7AFI - chains A and O of the 13 polymer chains in the assembly; structure by electron microscopy, 3.53 A resolution.

Chain A:
Molecule: 16SrRNA
Source organism: Escherichia coli
Sequence (1541 nucleotides; row label = number of the first residue in the row; note: 1 number in that range is skipped by the numbering (no residue carries it; nothing is unmodelled there)):
     1 AAAUUGAAGAGUUUGAUCAUGGCUCAGAUUGAACGCUGGCGGCAGGCCUA
    51 ACACAUGCAAGUCGAACGGUAACAGGAAGAAGCUUGCUUCUUUGCUGACG
   101 AGUGGCGGACGGGUGAGUAAUGUCUGGGAAACUGCCUGAUGGAGGGGGAU
   151 AACUACUGGAAACGGUAGCUAAUACCGCAUAACGUCGCAAGACCAAAGAG
   201 GGGGACCUUCGGGCCUCUUGCCAUCGGAUGUGCCCAGAUGGGAUUAGCUA
   251 GUAGGUGGGGUAACGGCUCACCUAGGCGACGAUCCCUAGCUGGUCUGAGA
   301 GGAUGACCAGCCACACUGGAACUGAGACACGGUCCAGACUCCUACGGGAG
   351 GCAGCAGUGGGGAAUAUUGCACAAUGGGCGCAAGCCUGAUGCAGCCAUGC
   401 CGCGUGUAUGAAGAAGGCCUUCGGGUUGUAAAGUACUUUCAGCGGGGAGG
   451 AAGGGAGUAAAGUUAAUACCUUUGCUCAUUGACGUUACCCGCAGAAGAAG
   501 CACCGGCUAACUCCGUGCCAGCAGCCXCGGUAAUACGGAGGGUGCAAGCG
   551 UUAAUCGGAAUUACUGGGCGUAAAGCGCACGCAGGCGGUUUGUUAAGUCA
   601 GAUGUGAAAUCCCCGGGCUCAACCUGGGAACUGCAUCUGAUACUGGCAAG
   651 CUUGAGUCUCGUAGAGGGGGGUAGAAUUCCAGGUGUAGCGGUGAAAUGCG
   701 UAGAGAUCUGGAGGAAUACCGGUGGCGAAGGCGGCCCCCUGGACGAAGAC
   751 UGACGCUCAGGUGCGAAAGCGUGGGGAGCAAACAGGAUUAGAUACCCUGG
   801 UAGUCCACGCCGUAAACGAUGUCGACUUGGAGGUUGUGCCCUUGAGGCGU
   851 GGCUUCCGGAGCUAACGCGUUAAGUCGACCGCCUGGGGAGUACGGCCGCA
   901 AGGUUAAAACUCAAAUGAAUUGACGGGGGC
   932 CCGCACAAGCGGUGGAGCAUGUGGUUUAAUUCGAUGXAACGCGAAGAACC
   982 UUACCUGGUCUUGACAUCCACGGAAGUUUUCAGAGAUGAGAAUGUGCCUU
  1032 CGGGAACCGUGAGACAGGUGCUGCAUGGCUGUCGUCAGCUCGUGUUGUGA
  1082 AAUGUUGGGUUAAGUCCCGCAACGAGCGCAACCCUUAUCCUUUGUUGCCA
  1132 GCGGUCCGGCCGGGAACUCAAAGGAGACUGCCAGUGAUAAACUGGAGGAA
  1182 GGUGGGGAUGACGUCAAGUCAUCAUGGCCCUUACGACCAGGGCUACACAC
  1232 GUGCUACAAUGGCGCAUACAAAGAGAAGCGACCUCGCGAGAGCAAGCGGA
  1282 CCUCAUAAAGUGCGUCGUAGUCCGGAUUGGAGUCUGCAACUCGACUCCAU
  1332 GAAGUCGGAAUCGCUAGUAAUCGUGGAUCAGAAUGCCACGGUGAAUACGU
  1382 UCCCGGCCUUGAACACACCGCCCGUXACACCAUGGGAGUGGGUUGCAAAA
  1432 GAAGUAGGUAGCUUAACCUUCGGGAGGGCGCUUACCACUUUGUGAUUCAU
  1482 GACUGGGGUGAAGUCGUAACAAGGUAACCGUAGGGGAACCUGCGGUUGGA
  1532 UCACCUCCUUA
Not modelled in the structure: 932-1386, 1401-1408, 1492-1501, 1541-1542
Modified / non-standard residues: PSU (pseudouridine-5'-monophosphate) at position 516, G7M (N7-methyl-guanosine-5'-monophosphate) at position 527, 2MG (2N-methylguanosine-5'-monophosphate) at position 967, 5MC (5-methylcytidine-5'-monophosphate) at position 968, 2MG (2N-methylguanosine-5'-monophosphate) at position 1208, 4OC (4n,o2'-methylcytidine-5'-monophosphate) at position 1402, 5MC (5-methylcytidine-5'-monophosphate) at position 1407, UR3 (3-methyluridine-5'-monophoshate) at position 1498, 2MG (2N-methylguanosine-5'-monophosphate) at position 1516, MA6 (6N-dimethyladenosine-5'-monophoshate) at position 1518, MA6 (6N-dimethyladenosine-5'-monophoshate) at position 1519
Metal / ion sites: Mg2+ site 1 near G21 (its only coordinating residue here); Mg2+ site 2 near G41 (its only coordinating residue here); Mg2+ site 3: C48, G115; Mg2+ site 4 near A53 (its only coordinating residue here); Mg2+ site 5 near U56 (its only coordinating residue here); Mg2+ site 6: A59, U387; Mg2+ site 7: A109, G331; Mg2+ site 8 near G111 (its only coordinating residue here); Mg2+ site 9 near G113 (its only coordinating residue here); Mg2+ site 10: A116, G117, G289; Mg2+ site 11: G145, A197; Mg2+ site 12: A174, C175; 19 more Mg2+ sites not listed

Chain O:
Protein: 30S ribosomal protein S15
Source organism: Escherichia coli
UniProtKB: C3SSQ7 (C3SSQ7_ECOLX); residue numbers follow UniProt; this construct covers 1-89
Sequence (89 residues; each row starts with the number of its first residue):
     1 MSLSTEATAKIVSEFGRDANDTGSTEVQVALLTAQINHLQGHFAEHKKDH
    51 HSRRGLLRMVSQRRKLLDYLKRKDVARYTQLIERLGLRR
Not modelled in the structure: 1

Interface between chain A and chain O:
Residue-residue contacts (58; chain A residue first):
  A579(A) - Arg54(O)  hydrogen bond to the sugar
  G581(A) - Ser61(O)  phosphate contact
  G656(A) - Gly23(O)  base contact
  G656(A) - Gln28(O)  hydrogen bond to the sugar
  U657(A) - Thr22(O)  hydrogen bond to the base
  U657(A) - Gly23(O)  base contact
  U657(A) - Gln28(O)  hydrogen bond to the sugar
  U657(A) - Leu31(O)  sugar contact
  C658(A) - Thr22(O)  hydrogen bond to the sugar
  U659(A) - Thr5(O)  phosphate contact
  C660(A) - Thr5(O)  phosphate contact
  G666(A) - His51(O)  sugar contact
  G667(A) - His42(O)  base contact
  G667(A) - Asp49(O)  hydrogen bond to the sugar
  G667(A) - His51(O)  hydrogen bond to the sugar
  G668(A) - His46(O)  hydrogen bond to the sugar
  G668(A) - Lys48(O)  sugar contact
  G668(A) - Asp49(O)  sugar contact
  G669(A) - His46(O)  sugar contact
  A728(A) - Arg54(O)  hydrogen bond to the sugar
  A729(A) - His51(O)  base contact
  G730(A) - His51(O)  hydrogen bond to the base
  C739(A) - His42(O)  hydrogen bond to the sugar
  U740(A) - His38(O)  salt bridge to the phosphate
  U740(A) - Leu39(O)  sugar contact
  U740(A) - His42(O)  hydrogen bond to the sugar
  U740(A) - Ser52(O)  hydrogen bond to the sugar
  G741(A) - Ser2(O)  phosphate contact
  G741(A) - Gln35(O)  hydrogen bond to the phosphate
  G741(A) - Gly55(O)  sugar contact
  G741(A) - Met59(O)  sugar contact
  G742(A) - Arg58(O)  salt bridge to the phosphate
  G742(A) - Met59(O)  phosphate contact
  A743(A) - Arg58(O)  salt bridge to the phosphate
  A749(A) - Asn20(O)  sugar contact
  A749(A) - Thr22(O)  base contact
  C750(A) - Asn20(O)  sugar contact
  C750(A) - Asp21(O)  hydrogen bond to the sugar
  C750(A) - Thr22(O)  hydrogen bond to the sugar
  C750(A) - Gly23(O)  hydrogen bond to the sugar
  C750(A) - Ser24(O)  sugar contact
  U751(A) - Asp21(O)  phosphate contact
  U751(A) - Gly23(O)  hydrogen bond to the sugar
  U751(A) - Ser24(O)  sugar contact
  U751(A) - Thr25(O)  sugar contact
  G752(A) - Tyr69(O)  hydrogen bond to the phosphate
  G752(A) - Lys73(O)  sugar contact
  A753(A) - Tyr69(O)  hydrogen bond to the phosphate
  A753(A) - Lys73(O)  salt bridge to the phosphate
  C754(A) - Lys65(O)  sugar contact
  C754(A) - Tyr69(O)  sugar contact
  C754(A) - Arg72(O)  salt bridge to the phosphate
  G755(A) - Lys65(O)  salt bridge to the phosphate
  C756(A) - Lys65(O)  salt bridge to the phosphate
  C764(A) - His50(O)  sugar contact
  G765(A) - His50(O)  salt bridge to the phosphate
  C808(A) - Lys48(O)  salt bridge to the phosphate
  G809(A) - Lys48(O)  phosphate contact
Other interface residues (no listed pair), chain A (34 interface residues in all): C580, C582, G727
Other interface residues (no listed pair), chain O (31 interface residues in all): Thr8, Leu66

In short:
The interface between chain A and chain O involves 34 residues on one side and 31 on the other; the contacts
include 20 hydrogen bonds and 9 salt bridges. Polar pairs include U657(A)-Thr22(O), G730(A)-His51(O) and
A579(A)-Arg54(O). C48(A) and G115(A) form the Mg2+ site 3.
Here chain A is 16SrRNA and chain O is 30S ribosomal protein S15, both from Escherichia coli. Entry 7AFI
(Bacterial 30S ribosomal subunit assembly complex state C (body domain)) was determined by electron microscopy
together with 7AF3, 7AF5, 7AF8, 7AFA, 7AFD, 7AFH and 17 further entries from the same study.
